Entry 1L47 (X-ray diffraction, 1.70 A resolution); this record covers chain A.

[Chain A]
Protein: T4 lysozyme
From: Enterobacteria phage T4
Notes: EC 3.2.1.17
UniProtKB: P00720 (LYS_BPT4); numbering as in UniProt (aligned over 1-164)
Amino-acid sequence (164 residues; numbered 1 to 164; the number before each row is that of its first residue):
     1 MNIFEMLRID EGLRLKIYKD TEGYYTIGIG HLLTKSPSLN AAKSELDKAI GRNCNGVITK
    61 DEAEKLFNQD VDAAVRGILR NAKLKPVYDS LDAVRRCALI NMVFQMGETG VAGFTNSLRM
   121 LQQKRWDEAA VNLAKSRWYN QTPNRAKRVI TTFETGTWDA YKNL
Differences from the reference sequence: engineered mutation E154 (Arg in P00720)
Swiss-Prot annotation at these positions:
  - active site (Proton donor/acceptor): E11, D20
  - binding site (substrate): L32, F104, S117, N132
  - mutagenesis: E11 (E11A/F/H/M/N: Complete loss of enzymatic activity; E11N: Loss of 84% of enzymatic activity; E11Q: Complete loss of activity), D20 (D20A/N/S/T: Complete loss of enzymatic activity; D20C: Nearly no effet on specific enzymatic activity; D20E/Q: Loss of 99% of enzymatic activity), T26 (T26E: Complete loss of activity at neutral pH; covalently bound substrate; T26H: Facilitates transglycosylation more effectively than hydrolysis; covalently bound substrate), G30 (G30A: Almost complete loss of enzymatic activity; G30F: Almost complete loss of enzymatic activity. The enzyme is destabilized by 1.5 kcal/mol), S117 (S117F: 10-fold decrease in enzymatic activity; S117I: 500-fold decrease in enzymatic activity; S117V: 50-fold decrease in enzymatic activity), N132 (N132I: 5-fold decrease in enzymatic activity; N132M/F: 2-fold decrease in enzymatic activity)

[Overview]
From UniProt: active-site residues E11 and D20, 4 substrate-binding residues and 6 mutagenesis sites.
Chain A is T4 lysozyme (Enterobacteria phage T4); the structure, Cumulative site-directed charge-change
replacements in bacteriophage T4 lysozyme suggest that long-range electrostatic interactions contribute little
to ..., was determined by X-ray diffraction (same publication as 1L42, 1L43, 1L44, 1L45 and 1L46).
